Entry 2F4V (X-ray diffraction, 3.80 A resolution); this record covers chains A and Q of the 21 polymer chains in the assembly.

[Chain A]
Molecule: 16S ribosomal RNA
Source organism: Thermus thermophilus
Sequence (1511 nucleotides; row label = number of the first residue in the row; note: 42 numbers in that range are skipped by the numbering (no residue carries them; nothing is unmodelled there); a row labelled like 190A-190L holds insertion residues (190A, then the next letters in order)):
     1 UUGUUGGAGAGUUUGAUCCUGGCUCAGGGUGAACGCUGGCGGCGUGCCUA
    51 AGACAUGCAAGUCGUGCGGG
    73 CCGCGGGGUUUU
    88 ACUCCG
    95 UGGUC
   101 AGCGGCGGACGGGUGAGUAACGCGUGGGU
  129A G
   130 ACCUACCCGGAAGAGGGGGACAACCCGGGGAAACUCGGGCUAAUCCCCCA
   180 UGUGGACCCGC
190A-190L CCCUUGGGGUGU
   191 GUCCAAAGGGCUUU
   216 GCCCGCUUCCGGAUGGGCCCGCGUCCCAUCAGCUAGUUGGUGGGGUAAUG
   266 GCCCACCAAGGCGACGACGGGUAGCCGGUCUGAGAGGAUGGCCGGCCACA
   316 GGGGCACUGAGACACGGGCCCCACUCCUACGGGAGGCAGCAGUUAGGAAU
   366 CUUCCGCAAUGGGCGCAAGCCUGACGGAGCGACGCCGCUUGGAGGAAGAA
   416 GCCCUUCGGGGUGUAAACUCCUGAA
   442 CCCGGGACGAAACCCCCGACGA
   474 GGGGACUGACGGUACCGGG
   494 GUAAUAGCGCCGGCCAACUCCGUGCCAGCAGCCGCGGUAAUACGGAGGGC
   544 GCGAGCGUUACCCGGAUUCACUGGGCGUAAAGGGCGUGUAGGCGGCCUGG
   594 GGCGUCCCAUGUGAAAGACCACGGCUCAACCGUGGGGGAGCGUGGGAUAC
   644 GCUCAGGCUAGACGGUGGGAGAGGGUGGUGGAAUUCCCGGAGUAGCGGUG
   694 AAAUGCGCAGAUACCGGGAGGAACGCCGAUGGCGAAGGCAGCCACCUGGU
   744 CCACCCGUGACGCUGAGGCGCGAAAGCGUGGGGAGCAAACCGGAUUAGAU
   794 ACCCGGGUAGUCCACGCCCUAAACGAUGCGCGCUAGGUCUCUGGGUCU
   848 CCUGGGGGCCGAAGCUAACGCGUUAAGCGCGCCGCCUGGGGAGUACGGCC
   898 GCAAGGCUGAAACUCAAAGGAAUUGACGGGGGCCCGCACAAGCGGUGGAG
   948 CAUGUGGUUUAAUUCGAAGCAACGCGAAGAACCUUACCAGGCCUUGACAU
   998 GCUAGG
 1003A G
  1004 AACCCGGGUGAAAGCCUGGGGUGCCCC
1030A-1030D GCGA
  1031 GGGGAGCCCUAGCACAGGUGCUGCAUGGCCGUCGUCAGCUCGUGCCGUGA
  1081 GGUGUUGGGUUAAGUCCCGCAACGAGCGCAACCCCCGCCGUUAGUUGCCA
  1131 GCGGUUCGGCCGGGCACUCUAACGGGACUGCCCGCGAAA
  1171 GCGGGAGGAAGGAGGGGACGACGUCUGGUCAGCAUGGCCCUUACGGCCUG
  1221 GGCGACACACGUGCUACAAUGCCCACUACAAAGCGAUGCCACCCGGCAAC
  1271 GGGGAGCUAAUCGCAAAAAGGUGGGCCCAGUUCGGAUUGGGGUCUGCAAC
  1321 CCGACCCCAUGAAGCCGGAAUCGCUAGUAAUCGCGGAUCAG
 1361A C
  1362 CAUGCCGCGGUGAAUACGUUCCCGGGCCUUGUACACACCGCCCGUCACGC
  1412 CAUGGGAGCGGGCUCUACCCGAAGUCGCCGGG
  1446 AGCCUACGGG
  1459 CAGGCGCCGAGGGUAGGGCCCGUGACUGGGGCGAAGUCGUAACAAGGUAG
  1509 CUGUACCGGAAGGUGCGGCUGGAUCA
Disordered / not traced: 1-4
Metal / ion sites: Mg2+ site 1: A10 (shared with 1 residue of chain E); Mg2+ site 2: G11, U12, G22; K+ site 1 near G21 (its only coordinating residue here); Mg2+ site 3: G46, G394; Mg2+ site 4 near A53 (its only coordinating residue here); K+ site 2: C58, U387; Mg2+ site 5 near U62 (its only coordinating residue here); Mg2+ site 6: G70, U98; Mg2+ site 7: A109, G331; Mg2+ site 8: A116, G117, G289; Mg2+ site 9: C121, G124, U125, C235, G236; K+ site 3: U182, G183; 58 more Mg2+ sites not listed; 7 more K+ sites not listed
Small-molecule neighbours:
  - AB9 ((2R)-4-amino-N-{(1R,2S,3R,4R,5S)-5-amino-2-{2-[(2-aminoethyl)amino]ethoxy}-4-[(2,6-diamino-2,6-dideoxy-alpha-D-glucopyranosyl)oxy]-3-hydroxycyclohexyl}-2-hydroxybutanamide): C1404, G1405, U1406, C1407, A1408, C1409, G1491, A1492, A1493, G1494, U1495, C1496, G1497, U1498
  - D2C: A965, G966, G1053, C1054, C1195, U1196, G1197, G1198

[Chain Q]
Name: 30S ribosomal protein S17
Source organism: Thermus thermophilus
Reference sequence: P24321 (RS17_THETH); aligned to UniProt positions 1-105 over residues 1-105 (the alignment contains insertions or deletions, so no single offset holds)
Amino-acid sequence (105 residues; row label = number of the first residue in the row):
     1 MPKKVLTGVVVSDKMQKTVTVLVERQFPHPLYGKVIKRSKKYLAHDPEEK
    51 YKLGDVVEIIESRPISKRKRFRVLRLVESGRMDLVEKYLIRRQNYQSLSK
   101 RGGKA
Disordered / not traced: 1

[Chain A / chain Q interface]
Pairs across the interface (101; chain A residue first):
  G127(A) - Pro2(Q)  hydrogen bond to the sugar
  G127(A) - Glu61(Q)  hydrogen bond to the base
  G128(A) - Pro2(Q)  sugar contact
  G128(A) - Lys3(Q)  sugar contact
  G128(A) - Glu61(Q)  sugar contact
  U129(A) - Lys3(Q)  salt bridge to the phosphate
  A130(A) - Arg63(Q)  salt bridge to the phosphate
  A130(A) - Pro64(Q)  base contact
  U190E(A) - Ser62(Q)  hydrogen bond to the base
  U190E(A) - Arg63(Q)  hydrogen bond to the base
  U190E(A) - Arg72(Q)  base contact
  C234(A) - Glu61(Q)  base contact
  C234(A) - Ser62(Q)  sugar contact
  C234(A) - Pro64(Q)  sugar contact
  C234(A) - Arg70(Q)  hydrogen bond to the phosphate
  C235(A) - Glu61(Q)  base contact
  C235(A) - Arg70(Q)  salt bridge to the phosphate
  C235(A) - Phe71(Q)  sugar contact
  G236(A) - Lys4(Q)  sugar contact
  G236(A) - Lys40(Q)  salt bridge to the phosphate
  G236(A) - Tyr42(Q)  hydrogen bond to the phosphate
  C237(A) - Arg25(Q)  hydrogen bond to the phosphate
  C237(A) - Lys40(Q)  salt bridge to the phosphate
  C237(A) - Tyr42(Q)  phosphate contact
  G238(A) - Arg25(Q)  salt bridge to the phosphate
  A246(A) - Ser99(Q)  hydrogen bond to the phosphate
  G247(A) - Gln96(Q)  hydrogen bond to the base
  G247(A) - Ser99(Q)  hydrogen bond to the phosphate
  G247(A) - Lys100(Q)  salt bridge to the phosphate
  U253(A) - Met15(Q)  sugar contact
  U253(A) - Lys67(Q)  salt bridge to the phosphate
  G254(A) - Met15(Q)  sugar contact
  G254(A) - Gln16(Q)  hydrogen bond to the sugar
  G254(A) - Thr18(Q)  hydrogen bond to the phosphate
  G254(A) - Ser66(Q)  hydrogen bond to the phosphate
  G254(A) - Lys67(Q)  phosphate contact
  G254(A) - Arg68(Q)  phosphate contact
  G254(A) - Lys69(Q)  phosphate contact
  G255(A) - Gln16(Q)  hydrogen bond to the sugar
  G255(A) - Lys17(Q)  phosphate contact
  G255(A) - Ile65(Q)  phosphate contact
  G255(A) - Ser66(Q)  phosphate contact
  G255(A) - Lys69(Q)  salt bridge to the phosphate
  U256(A) - Lys17(Q)  salt bridge to the phosphate
  U264(A) - Arg63(Q)  sugar contact
  U264(A) - Pro64(Q)  hydrogen bond to the sugar
  G265(A) - Arg63(Q)  salt bridge to the phosphate
  G265(A) - Pro64(Q)  sugar contact
  G265(A) - Ile65(Q)  phosphate contact
  G265(A) - Ser66(Q)  sugar contact
  G265(A) - Lys67(Q)  hydrogen bond to the sugar
  G265(A) - Arg70(Q)  sugar contact
  G266(A) - Ile65(Q)  phosphate contact
  G266(A) - Lys67(Q)  phosphate contact
  C267(A) - Lys67(Q)  phosphate contact
  A273(A) - Gln16(Q)  hydrogen bond to the sugar
  G275(A) - Lys14(Q)  phosphate contact
  G275(A) - Met15(Q)  sugar contact
  G276(A) - Ser12(Q)  hydrogen bond to the phosphate
  G276(A) - Met15(Q)  phosphate contact
  G276(A) - Thr20(Q)  hydrogen bond to the phosphate
  G276(A) - Arg68(Q)  hydrogen bond to the sugar
  C277(A) - Thr20(Q)  phosphate contact
  C277(A) - Lys41(Q)  salt bridge to the phosphate
  C277(A) - Leu43(Q)  phosphate contact
  C277(A) - Arg68(Q)  salt bridge to the phosphate
  C277(A) - Arg92(Q)  base contact
  G278(A) - Lys41(Q)  salt bridge to the phosphate
  G278(A) - Arg92(Q)  base contact
  G278(A) - Tyr95(Q)  sugar contact
  G278(A) - Gln96(Q)  base contact
  A279(A) - Arg91(Q)  salt bridge to the phosphate
  A279(A) - Tyr95(Q)  hydrogen bond to the phosphate
  A279(A) - Leu98(Q)  base contact
  C280(A) - Arg38(Q)  base contact
  C280(A) - Ser39(Q)  hydrogen bond to the base
  C564(A) - Leu31(Q)  sugar contact
  C564(A) - Tyr32(Q)  sugar contact
  G581(A) - Ala105(Q)  sugar contact
  U582(A) - Asn94(Q)  hydrogen bond to the sugar
  U582(A) - Ala105(Q)  sugar contact
  A583(A) - Arg91(Q)  sugar contact
  A583(A) - Asn94(Q)  hydrogen bond to the sugar
  G584(A) - Lys87(Q)  phosphate contact
  G585(A) - Lys34(Q)  hydrogen bond to the phosphate
  C586(A) - Lys34(Q)  salt bridge to the phosphate
  C596(A) - Gln26(Q)  base contact
  G597(A) - Gln26(Q)  sugar contact
  G597(A) - Val35(Q)  sugar contact
  U598(A) - Pro28(Q)  phosphate contact
  A759(A) - Asn94(Q)  base contact
  G760(A) - Asn94(Q)  base contact
  G760(A) - Ser97(Q)  hydrogen bond to the base
  G760(A) - Leu98(Q)  sugar contact
  G760(A) - Ala105(Q)  hydrogen bond to the base
  G761(A) - Arg101(Q)  phosphate contact
  G761(A) - Lys104(Q)  hydrogen bond to the sugar
  G761(A) - Ala105(Q)  base contact
  C762(A) - Arg101(Q)  phosphate contact
  C896(A) - Lys100(Q)  phosphate contact
  C897(A) - Arg101(Q)  salt bridge to the phosphate
Also at the interface, not in a pair above, chain A (51 interface residues in all): G190F, U252, A274, G635, U636, G644, C647, G898
Also at the interface, not in a pair above, chain Q (53 interface residues in all): Lys37, His45, Arg81, Gly102, Gly103

[In short]
51 residues of chain A face 53 of chain Q across their interface; the contacts include 28 hydrogen bonds and
17 salt bridges. Polar contacts include G127(A)-Glu61(Q), U190E(A)-Ser62(Q) and U190E(A)-Arg63(Q). Chain A
binds D2C and compound AB9. G11(A), U12(A) and G22(A) coordinate Mg2+ site 2.
Here chain A is 16S ribosomal RNA and chain Q is 30S ribosomal protein S17, both from Thermus thermophilus.
Entry 2F4V (30S ribosome + designer antibiotic) was determined by X-ray diffraction, deposited together with
2F4S, 2F4T and 2F4U.
